Entry 4JLU (X-ray diffraction, 3.50 A resolution); this record covers chains A and B.

# Chain A
Protein: Breast cancer type 1 susceptibility protein
From: Homo sapiens
Notes: EC 6.3.2.-
UniProt: P38398 (BRCA1_HUMAN); residues 1649-1859 here = UniProt positions 1649-1859
Sequence (211 residues; each row starts with the number of its first residue):
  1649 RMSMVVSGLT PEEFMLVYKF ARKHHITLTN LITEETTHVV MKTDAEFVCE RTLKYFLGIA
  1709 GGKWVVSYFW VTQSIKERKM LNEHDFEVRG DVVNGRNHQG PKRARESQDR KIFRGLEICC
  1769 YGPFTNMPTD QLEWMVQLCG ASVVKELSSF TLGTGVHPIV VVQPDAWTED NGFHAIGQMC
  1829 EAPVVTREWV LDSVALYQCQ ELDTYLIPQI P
Swiss-Prot annotation at these positions:
  - natural variant: Ser-1651 (S1651F: In BC; uncertain significance; S1651P: In BC; uncertain significance), Ser-1655 (S1655F: In BC; uncertain significance), Thr-1685 (T1685A: In BC; T1685I: In BROVCA1), His-1686 (H1686Q: In BC; uncertain significance; H1686R: In BC; uncertain significance), Val-1688 (deletion: In BC; uncertain significance), Met-1689 (M1689R: In BC; uncertain significance), Lys-1690 (K1690Q: In some patients with sporadic breast cancer; uncertain significance), Thr-1691 (T1691I: In BC; uncertain significance), Asp-1692 (D1692N: In ovarian cancer; uncertain significance), Cys-1697 (C1697R: In OC), Arg-1699 (R1699Q: In BC; R1699W: In BC, OC and FANCS), Gly-1706 (G1706A: In BC; G1706E: In BC), 26 further natural variant entries in UniProt
  - mutagenesis: Ser-1655 (S1655A: Abolishes interaction with BRIP1), Gly-1656 (G1656D: No effect on affinity for a BRIP1 phosphopeptide), Phe-1662 (F1662S: Does not abolish ABRAXAS1 binding, but abolishes formation of a heterotetramer with ABRAXAS1), Met-1663 (M1663K: Does not abolish ABRAXAS1 binding, but abolishes formation of a heterotetramer with ABRAXAS1), Tyr-1666 (Y1666A: Does not abolish ABRAXAS1 binding, but impairs formation of a heterotetramer with ABRAXAS1), Arg-1670 (R1670E: Impairs formation of a heterotetramer with ABRAXAS1), Lys-1671 (K1671E: Impairs formation of a heterotetramer with ABRAXAS1), Thr-1700 (T1700A: Strongly reduces affinity for a BRIP1 phosphopeptide), Lys-1702 (K1702M: Abolishes interaction with BRIP1), Gly-1738 (G1738E: Abolishes interaction with BRIP1), Ser-1755 (S1755A: No effect on in vitro phosphorylation by ATR), Arg-1835 (R1835P: Mildly reduces affinity for a BRIP1 phosphopeptide), 1 further mutagenesis entry in UniProt

# Chain B
Protein: BRCA1-A complex subunit Abraxas
UniProt: Q6UWZ7 (F175A_HUMAN); numbering as in UniProt (aligned over 399-409)
Sequence (11 residues; each row starts with the number of its first residue):
   399 GFGEYSRSPT F
Modified positions: Ser-404 (phosphoserine; SEP); Ser-406 (phosphoserine; SEP)
Swiss-Prot annotation at these positions:
  - motif: Ser-406 to Phe-409 (pSXXF motif)
  - modified residue (Phosphoserine): Ser-404, Ser-406
  - mutagenesis: Phe-400 (F400D: No effect on formation of a heterotetramer with BRCA1), Glu-402 (E402R: Decreases formation of a heterotetramer with BRCA1), Tyr-403 (Y403A: No effect on formation of a heterotetramer with BRCA1), Ser-404 (S404A: No effect on homodimerization. Mildly decreased recruitment of BRCA1 to sites of DNA damage; S404D: Permits formation of a heterotetramer with BRCA1 ...), Ser-406 (S406A: Abolishes phosphorylation of the pSXXF motif and the interaction with BRCA1 but does not affect the interaction with UIMC1/RAP80 ...)

# Chain A / chain B interface
Contacting residue pairs (13; chain A residue first):
  Ser-1655(A) with Ser-404(B)
  Gly-1656(A) with Ser-404(B); Arg-405(B)
  Pro-1659(A) with Ser-406(B)
  Thr-1691(A) with Phe-409(B)
  Glu-1698(A) with Phe-409(B)
  Arg-1699(A) with Glu-402(B); Tyr-403(B)
  Thr-1700(A) with Tyr-403(B)
  Leu-1701(A) with Tyr-403(B)
  Lys-1702(A) with Ser-404(B)
  Phe-1704(A) with Glu-402(B)
  Asn-1774(A) with Tyr-403(B)
Also at the interface, not in a pair above, chain A (15 interface residues in all): Val-1654, Thr-1658, Lys-1690, Asp-1692
Also at the interface, not in a pair above, chain B (7 interface residues in all): Gly-401

# In short
15 residues of chain A and 7 residues of chain B are in contact. UniProt lists 13 mutagenesis sites on chain
A; 5 mutagenesis sites on chain B.
Chain A is Breast cancer type 1 susceptibility protein (Homo sapiens) and chain B is BRCA1-A complex subunit
Abraxas; the structure, Crystal structure of BRCA1 BRCT with doubly phosphorylated Abraxas, was determined by
X-ray diffraction.
